PDB entry 2K1Q | solution NMR | chains A and B

== Chain A ==
Molecule: NS3 protease
From: Hepatitis C virus
UniProtKB: P90191 (P90191_9HEPC); residues 1-180 here correspond to UniProt positions 1027-1206 (UniProt number = residue number + 1026)
Chain sequence (186 residues; each row starts with the number of its first residue):
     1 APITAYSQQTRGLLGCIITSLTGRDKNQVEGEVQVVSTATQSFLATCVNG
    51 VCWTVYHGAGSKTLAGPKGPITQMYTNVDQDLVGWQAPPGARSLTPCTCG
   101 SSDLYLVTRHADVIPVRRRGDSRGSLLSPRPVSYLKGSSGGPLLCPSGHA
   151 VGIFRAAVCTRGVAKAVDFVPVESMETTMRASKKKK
Unresolved in the structure: 1-21
Construct notes: expression tag (181-186)
Bound ions: Zn2+: Cys-97, Cys-99, Cys-145

== Chain B ==
Molecule: Phenethylamide
Chain sequence (5 residues; numbered 187 to 191; the number before each row is that of its first residue):
   187 XELXX
Modified positions: IBU (2-methylpropyl hydrogen carbonate) at position 187; OBF ((2S)-2-amino-4,4-difluorobutanoic acid) at position 190; FE3 (4-(2-aminoethyl)-3-chlorobenzoic acid) at position 191

== Interface between chain A and chain B ==
Residue-residue contacts (29; chain A residue first):
  Gln-41(A) with FE3_191(B)
  Ser-42(A) with FE3_191(B)
  His-57(A) with Leu-189(B); OBF_190(B); FE3_191(B)
  Gly-58(A) with FE3_191(B)
  Arg-109(A) with FE3_191(B)
  Val-132(A) with Glu-188(B)
  Leu-135(A) with OBF_190(B)
  Lys-136(A) with Glu-188(B); Leu-189(B); OBF_190(B); FE3_191(B)
  Gly-137(A) with OBF_190(B); FE3_191(B)
  Ser-138(A) with OBF_190(B)
  Ser-139(A) with OBF_190(B); FE3_191(B)
  Phe-154(A) with OBF_190(B)
  Arg-155(A) with Leu-189(B); OBF_190(B)
  Ala-156(A) with Glu-188(B); Leu-189(B); OBF_190(B)
  Ala-157(A) with IBU_187(B); Glu-188(B); OBF_190(B)
  Cys-159(A) with IBU_187(B); Glu-188(B)
Other interface residues (no listed pair), chain A (19 interface residues in all): Phe-43, Val-55, Val-158

== Overview ==
19 residues of chain A and 5 residues of chain B are in contact. Cys-97(A), Cys-99(A) and Cys-145(A) form the
Zn2+ site.
Here chain A is NS3 protease (Hepatitis C virus) and chain B is Phenethylamide. Entry 2K1Q (NMR structure of
hepatitis c virus ns3 serine protease complexed with the non-covalently bound phenethylamide inhibitor) was
determined by solution NMR.
